6QI8 - chains A and F of the 6 polymer chains in the assembly; structure by electron microscopy, 3.75 A resolution.

== Chain A ==
Name: RuvB-like 1
Source organism: Homo sapiens
Notes: EC 3.6.4.12
UniProt: Q9Y265 (RUVB1_HUMAN); residue numbers follow UniProt; this construct covers 1-456
Chain sequence (456 residues; each row starts with the number of its first residue):
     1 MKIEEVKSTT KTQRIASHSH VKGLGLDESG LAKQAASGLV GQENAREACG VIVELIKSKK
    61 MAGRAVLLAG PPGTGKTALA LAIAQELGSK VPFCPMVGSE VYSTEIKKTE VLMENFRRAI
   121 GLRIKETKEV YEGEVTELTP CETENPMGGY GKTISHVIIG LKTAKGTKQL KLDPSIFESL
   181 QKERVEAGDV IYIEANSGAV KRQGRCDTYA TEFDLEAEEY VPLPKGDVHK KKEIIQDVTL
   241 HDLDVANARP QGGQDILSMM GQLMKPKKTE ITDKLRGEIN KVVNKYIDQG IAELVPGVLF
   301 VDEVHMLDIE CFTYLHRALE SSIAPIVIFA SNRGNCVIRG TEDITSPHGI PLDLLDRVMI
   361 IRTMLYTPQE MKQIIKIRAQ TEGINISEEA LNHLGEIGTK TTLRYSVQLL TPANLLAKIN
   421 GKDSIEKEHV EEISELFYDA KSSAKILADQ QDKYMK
Unresolved in the structure: 1, 121-236, 250-271
Residues lining bound ligands: ADP (adenosine-5'-diphosphate): S17, H18, H20, G38, L39, V40, P71, P72, G73, T74, G75, K76, T77, A78, Y366, I374, R378, L403, R404

== Chain F ==
Name: RuvB-like 2
Source organism: Homo sapiens
Notes: EC 3.6.4.12
UniProt: Q9Y230 (RUVB2_HUMAN); numbering as in UniProt (aligned over 1-463)
Chain sequence (463 residues; numbered 1 to 463; the number before each row is that of its first residue):
     1 MATVTATTKV PEIRDVTRIE RIGAHSHIRG LGLDDALEPR QASQGMVGQL AARRAAGVVL
    61 EMIREGKIAG RAVLIAGQPG TGKTAIAMGM AQALGPDTPF TAIAGSEIFS LEMSKTEALT
   121 QAFRRSIGVR IKEETEIIEG EVVEIQIDRP ATGTGSKVGK LTLKTTEMET IYDLGTKMIE
   181 SLTKDKVQAG DVITIDKATG KISKLGRSFT RARDYDAMGS QTKFVQCPDG ELQKRKEVVH
   241 TVSLHEIDVI NSRTQGFLAL FSGDTGEIKS EVREQINAKV AEWREEGKAE IIPGVLFIDE
   301 VHMLDIESFS FLNRALESDM APVLIMATNR GITRIRGTSY QSPHGIPIDL LDRLLIVSTT
   361 PYSEKDTKQI LRIRCEEEDV EMSEDAYTVL TRIGLETSLR YAIQLITAAS LVCRKRKGTE
   421 VQVDDIKRVY SLFLDESRST QYMKEYQDAF LFNELKGETM DTS
Unresolved in the structure: 1-7, 128-240, 454-463
Residues lining bound ligands: ADP (adenosine-5'-diphosphate): A24, H25, H27, I28, G45, M46, V47, G48, Q49, P79, G80, T81, G82, K83, T84, A85, Y362, I370, L399, R400, I403
What the authors report for this chain:
  - binding site for ADP: H25, H27

== How chain A and chain F interact ==
Contacting residue pairs (59; chain A residue first):
  Q13(A) - L316(F)
  Q13(A) - E317(F)
  V97(A) - D349(F)
  S99(A) - S310(F)  hydrogen bond (backbone-side chain)
  Y102(A) - I306(F)  hydrophobic
  Y102(A) - E307(F)
  T104(A) - K115(F)
  T104(A) - T116(F)  hydrogen bond
  T104(A) - E307(F)
  E303(A) - I348(F)
  E303(A) - D349(F)  hydrogen bond (side chain-backbone)
  H305(A) - Y340(F)
  R333(A) - Y340(F)
  V337(A) - Y340(F)
  R339(A) - G337(F)  hydrogen bond (side chain-backbone)
  R339(A) - T338(F)
  R404(A) - D352(F)  salt bridge
  Q408(A) - R71(F)
  Q408(A) - R353(F)
  Q408(A) - L354(F)  hydrogen bond (side chain-backbone)
  Q408(A) - L355(F)
  T411(A) - M62(F)
  T411(A) - K67(F)
  P412(A) - V58(F)
  P412(A) - M62(F)  hydrophobic
  L415(A) - E61(F)
  L415(A) - M62(F)
  L415(A) - E65(F)
  L415(A) - K67(F)
  L416(A) - V58(F)  hydrophobic
  I419(A) - A36(F)  hydrophobic
  I419(A) - L37(F)  hydrophobic
  I419(A) - E61(F)
  E432(A) - R54(F)  salt bridge
  L436(A) - A51(F)
  L436(A) - A55(F)  hydrophobic
  L436(A) - I356(F)
  F437(A) - A55(F)  hydrophobic
  F437(A) - I356(F)
  Y438(A) - I356(F)  hydrogen bond (backbone-backbone)
  Y438(A) - S358(F)
  D439(A) - I356(F)
  A440(A) - P343(F)
  A440(A) - H344(F)
  A440(A) - L351(F)  hydrophobic
  A440(A) - I356(F)  hydrophobic
  S443(A) - A76(F)
  S443(A) - H344(F)
  S443(A) - I356(F)
  A444(A) - I332(F)  hydrophobic
  A444(A) - H344(F)  hydrogen bond (backbone-side chain)
  L447(A) - G77(F)
  L447(A) - Q78(F)
  L447(A) - R330(F)
  L447(A) - H344(F)
  Q450(A) - Q78(F)
  Q451(A) - R330(F)
  Y454(A) - Q78(F)
  Y454(A) - P79(F)
Also at the interface, not in a pair above, chain A (34 interface residues in all): R14, E100, E105, M306, I446
Also at the interface, not in a pair above, chain F (46 interface residues in all): D35, V59, A69, G70, T328, N329, G331, V357

== In short ==
The interface between chain A and chain F involves 34 residues on one side and 46 on the other; the contacts
include 7 hydrogen bonds and 2 salt bridges. Polar pairs include R404(A)-D352(F), E432(A)-R54(F) and
S99(A)-S310(F). Ligands of chain A: ADP. Chain F binds ADP. From the paper: a binding site for ADP at H25(F)
and H27(F).
Chain A is RuvB-like 1 and chain F is RuvB-like 2, both from Homo sapiens; the structure, Truncated human R2TP
complex, structure 3 (ADP-filled), was determined by electron microscopy, deposited together with 6QI9.
